PDB entry 9GB2 | electron microscopy, 3.43 A resolution | chains S and d of the 42 polymer chains in the assembly

Chain S:
Molecule: gp61 - Tail tube initiator
Organism: Clostridioides difficile
UniProt: A0A9X8RMX4 (A0A9X8RMX4_CLODI); numbering as in UniProt (aligned over 1-223)
Chain sequence (223 residues; row label = number of the first residue in the row):
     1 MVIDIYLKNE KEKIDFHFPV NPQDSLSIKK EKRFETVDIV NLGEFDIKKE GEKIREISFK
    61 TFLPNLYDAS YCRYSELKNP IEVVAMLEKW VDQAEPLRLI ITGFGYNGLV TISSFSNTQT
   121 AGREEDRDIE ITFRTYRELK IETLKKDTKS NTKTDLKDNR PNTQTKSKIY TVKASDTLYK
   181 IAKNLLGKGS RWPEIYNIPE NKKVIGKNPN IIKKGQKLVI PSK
Unresolved in the structure: 1, 68-74, 142-149, 216

Chain d:
Molecule: gp56 - Tail tube protein
Organism: Clostridioides difficile
UniProt: A0A9X8RMX9 (A0A9X8RMX9_CLODI); numbering as in UniProt (aligned over 1-137)
Chain sequence (137 residues; numbered 1 to 137; the number before each row is that of its first residue):
     1 MYNDDYIEEA SFLNGSDVVI LIDGVEELYM EEIKADFEQD EQSIKLLGCQ NEISRVGTTK
    61 GSFSLNGYKT DSKFAKLGFR SFEIIYNLSN SETLGYESIR LKNCRLKKLP LINSKAGEIV
   121 KIEVEGSFRG YDLLNEL
Unresolved in the structure: 1-7

Chain S / chain d interface:
Contacting residue pairs (23):
  Ile3(S) with Leu47(d), hydrophobic; Gly48(d)
  Val20(S) with Leu46(d), hydrophobic
  Asn21(S) with Leu46(d); Gly48(d)
  Pro22(S) with Leu47(d), hydrophobic
  Gln23(S) with Ile44(d); Lys45(d); Leu46(d); Leu47(d), hydrogen bond (backbone-backbone)
  Asp24(S) with Lys45(d); Leu47(d)
  Ser25(S) with Leu47(d)
  Leu26(S) with Leu47(d), hydrophobic
  Phe62(S) with Ile44(d), hydrophobic; Arg55(d)
  Ala121(S) with Thr58(d)
  Gly122(S) with Thr58(d)
  Arg123(S) with Gln42(d); Arg55(d), hydrogen bond (side chain-backbone); Val56(d), hydrogen bond (side chain-backbone); Gly57(d)
  Asp128(S) with Arg55(d), salt bridge
Interface residues without a listed pair, chain S (15 interface residues in all): Thr120, Asp126
Interface residues without a listed pair, chain d (12 interface residues in all): Cys49, Ile53

Summary:
15 residues of chain S and 12 residues of chain d are in contact, with 3 hydrogen bonds and 1 salt bridge.
Polar pairs include Asp128(S)-Arg55(d), Arg123(S)-Arg55(d) and Arg123(S)-Val56(d).
Here chain S is gp61 - Tail tube initiator and chain d is gp56 - Tail tube protein, both from Clostridioides
difficile. Entry 9GB2 (Extended phiCD508 baseplate) was determined by electron microscopy together with 9G8S,
9GB0, 9GB1, 9GB5 and 9GB7 from the same study.
